6REH - chain A; structure by X-ray diffraction, 1.73 A resolution.

[Chain A]
Name: Pizza6-S
Organism: synthetic construct
Amino-acid sequence (256 residues; each row starts with the number of its first residue; numbers below 1 keep their minus sign (Gly-3 is residue -3)):
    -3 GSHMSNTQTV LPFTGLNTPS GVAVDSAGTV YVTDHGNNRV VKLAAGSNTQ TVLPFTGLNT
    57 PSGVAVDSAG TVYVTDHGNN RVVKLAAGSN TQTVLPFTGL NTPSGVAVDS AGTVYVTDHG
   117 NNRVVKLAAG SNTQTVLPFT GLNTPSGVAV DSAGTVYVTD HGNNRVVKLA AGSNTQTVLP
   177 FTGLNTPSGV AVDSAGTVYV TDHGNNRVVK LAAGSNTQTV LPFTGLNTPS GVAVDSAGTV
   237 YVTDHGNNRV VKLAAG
Disordered / not traced: -3 to 0, 252
Bound ions: Cu ion site 1: His31 (shared with 1 residue of chain B); Cu ion site 2: His73 (shared with 1 residue of chain B); Cu ion site 3: His115 (shared with 1 residue of chain B); Cu ion site 4 near His157 (its only coordinating residue here); Cu ion site 5: His199 (shared with 1 residue of chain B); Cu ion site 6: His241 (shared with 1 residue of chain B)

[In short]
Chain A is Pizza6-S (synthetic construct); the structure, Crystal structure of Pizza6-S with Cu2+, was
determined by X-ray diffraction, deposited together with 6REG, 6REJ, 6REK and 6REN.
